Entry 5XVW (X-ray diffraction, 1.85 A resolution); this record covers chains A and B of the 3 polymer chains in the assembly.

# Chain A (and B)
Name: PHD finger protein ALFIN-LIKE 2
Organism: Arabidopsis thaliana
Notes: chain B of this document is another copy of the same molecule, construct and numbering; everything in this record applies to it too
UniProtKB: Q9SRM4 (ALFL2_ARATH); numbering as in UniProt (aligned over 10-142)
Amino-acid sequence (135 residues; numbered -2 to 142; 10 numbers in that range are skipped by the numbering (no residue carries them; nothing is unmodelled there); the number before each row is that of its first residue; numbers below 1 keep their minus sign (Gly-2 is residue -2)):
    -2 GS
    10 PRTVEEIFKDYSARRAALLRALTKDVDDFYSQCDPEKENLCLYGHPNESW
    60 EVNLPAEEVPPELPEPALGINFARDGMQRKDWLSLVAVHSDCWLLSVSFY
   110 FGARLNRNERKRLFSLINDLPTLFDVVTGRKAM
Disordered / not traced: -2, 141-142 (chain B: -2, 140-142)
Sequence notes: expression tag (-2 to -1)

# How chain A and chain B interact
Pairs across the interface (56):
  Val68(A) - Leu77(B)
  Val68(A) - Phe81(B)  hydrophobic
  Pro69(A) - Leu77(B)
  Pro69(A) - Gly78(B)
  Pro69(A) - Ala82(B)  hydrophobic
  Pro70(A) - Leu77(B)
  Pro70(A) - His98(B)
  Glu71(A) - His98(B)
  Leu77(A) - Val68(B)
  Leu77(A) - Pro69(B)
  Gly78(A) - Val68(B)
  Gly78(A) - Pro69(B)
  Phe81(A) - Val68(B)
  Ala82(A) - Pro69(B)
  Val97(A) - Tyr109(B)  hydrophobic
  Val97(A) - Ala112(B)  hydrophobic
  His98(A) - Pro70(B)
  His98(A) - Glu71(B)
  His98(A) - Tyr109(B)
  Cys101(A) - Ser105(B)  hydrogen bond (side chain-backbone)
  Cys101(A) - Phe108(B)
  Cys101(A) - Tyr109(B)  hydrogen bond (side chain-backbone)
  Leu104(A) - Leu104(B)  hydrophobic
  Leu104(A) - Phe108(B)  hydrophobic
  Ser105(A) - Cys101(B)  hydrogen bond (backbone-side chain)
  Ser105(A) - Ser105(B)
  Phe108(A) - Cys101(B)
  Phe108(A) - Leu104(B)  hydrophobic
  Phe108(A) - Phe123(B)  hydrophobic
  Tyr109(A) - Val97(B)  hydrophobic
  Tyr109(A) - His98(B)
  Tyr109(A) - Cys101(B)  hydrogen bond (backbone-side chain)
  Ala112(A) - Val97(B)  hydrophobic
  Ala112(A) - Phe133(B)
  Arg113(A) - Arg139(B)
  Arg116(A) - Ser124(B)
  Arg116(A) - Asn127(B)  hydrogen bond (backbone-side chain)
  Arg116(A) - Asp128(B)  salt bridge
  Arg119(A) - Phe123(B)
  Arg119(A) - Asn127(B)
  Arg119(A) - Thr131(B)
  Arg119(A) - Asp134(B)  salt bridge
  Lys120(A) - Phe123(B)
  Lys120(A) - Asn127(B)
  Phe123(A) - Phe108(B)  hydrophobic
  Phe123(A) - Arg119(B)
  Phe123(A) - Lys120(B)
  Phe123(A) - Phe123(B)  hydrophobic
  Asn127(A) - Arg116(B)  hydrogen bond (side chain-backbone)
  Asn127(A) - Arg119(B)
  Asn127(A) - Lys120(B)
  Asp128(A) - Arg116(B)  salt bridge
  Thr131(A) - Arg119(B)
  Phe133(A) - Ala112(B)
  Phe133(A) - Arg113(B)
  Arg139(A) - Arg113(B)
Also at the interface, not in a pair above, chain A (30 interface residues in all): Leu72, Pro73, Ile79, Asp134
Also at the interface, not in a pair above, chain B (33 interface residues in all): Asn48, Leu72, Pro73, Ile79, Leu94

# Summary
The interface between chain A and chain B involves 30 residues on one side and 33 on the other, with 6
hydrogen bonds and 3 salt bridges. Polar pairs include Arg116(A)-Asp128(B), Arg119(A)-Asp134(B) and
Cys101(A)-Ser105(B).
Chain A and chain B are both PHD finger protein ALFIN-LIKE 2 (Arabidopsis thaliana); the structure, Crystal
structure of AL2 PAL domain in complex with AtRing1a distal site, was determined by X-ray diffraction (same
publication as 5Y53, 5Y21 and 5XVL).
